6VTT - chains H and L of the 8 polymer chains in the assembly; structure by electron microscopy, 3.70 A resolution.

== Chain H ==
Molecule: VRC26.25 Heavy Chain
From: Homo sapiens
Sequence (257 residues; each row starts with the number of its first residue; a row labelled like 82A-82C holds insertion residues (82A, then the next letters in order)):
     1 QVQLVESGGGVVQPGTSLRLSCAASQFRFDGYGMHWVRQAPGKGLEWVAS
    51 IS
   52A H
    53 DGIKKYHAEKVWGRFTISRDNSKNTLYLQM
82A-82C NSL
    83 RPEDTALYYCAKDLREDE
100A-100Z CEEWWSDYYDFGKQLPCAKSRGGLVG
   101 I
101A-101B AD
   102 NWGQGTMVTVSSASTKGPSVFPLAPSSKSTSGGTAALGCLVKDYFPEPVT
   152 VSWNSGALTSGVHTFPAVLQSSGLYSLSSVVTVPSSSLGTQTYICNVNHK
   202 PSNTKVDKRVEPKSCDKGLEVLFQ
Unresolved in the structure: 1, 113-225
Disulfide bonds: Cys22-Cys92, Cys100A-Cys100Q
Modified positions: Tyr100H (O-sulfo-L-tyrosine; TYS); Tyr100I (O-sulfo-L-tyrosine; TYS)

== Chain L ==
Molecule: VRC26.25 Light Chain
From: Homo sapiens
UniProtKB: A2NUT2 (A2NUT2_HUMAN); residues 116-213 here correspond to UniProt positions 138-235 (UniProt number = residue number + 22)
Sequence (217 residues; numbered 1 to 213 plus 5 insertion-coded residues; 1 number in that range is skipped by the numbering (no residue carries it; nothing is unmodelled there); the number before each row is that of its first residue; a row labelled like 27A-27B holds insertion residues (27A, then the next letters in order)):
     1 QSVLTQPPS
    11 VSAAPGQKVTISCSGNT
27A-27B SN
    28 IGNNFVSWYQQRPGRAPQLLIYETDKRPSGIPDRFSASKSGTSGTLAITG
    78 LQTGDEADYYCATWAASL
95A-95C SSA
    96 RVFGTGTKVIVLVQPKANPTVTLFPPSSEELQANKATLVCLISDFYPGAV
   146 TVAWKADSSPVKAGVETTTPSKQSNNKYAASSYLSLTPEQWKSHRSYSCQ
   196 VTHEGSTVEKTVAPTECS
Unresolved in the structure: 105-213
Disulfide bonds: Cys23-Cys88

== How chain H and chain L interact ==
Pairs across the interface - 36 pairs, chain H then chain L:
  His35(H) - Trp91(L)
  Val37(H) - Phe98(L)  hydrophobic
  Gln39(H) - Gln38(L)  hydrogen bond
  Gln39(H) - Tyr87(L)  hydrogen bond
  Gly44(H) - Tyr87(L)
  Gly44(H) - Gly99(L)
  Gly44(H) - Thr100(L)
  Leu45(H) - Tyr87(L)
  Leu45(H) - Phe98(L)
  Leu45(H) - Gly99(L)
  Glu46(H) - Phe98(L)
  Trp47(H) - Thr90(L)
  Trp47(H) - Trp91(L)
  Trp47(H) - Arg96(L)
  Trp47(H) - Val97(L)
  Trp47(H) - Phe98(L)
  Ser50(H) - Trp91(L)  hydrogen bond
  Ser50(H) - Arg96(L)  hydrogen bond
  Tyr58(H) - Arg96(L)
  His59(H) - Ser95A(L)  hydrogen bond (backbone-side chain)
  Ala60(H) - Ser95A(L)
  Glu61(H) - Gln1(L)
  Glu61(H) - Ser95A(L)
  Glu61(H) - Ser95B(L)  hydrogen bond
  Lys62(H) - Gln1(L)
  Leu96(H) - Leu46(L)  hydrophobic
  Leu100X(H) - Trp91(L)  hydrophobic
  Gly100Z(H) - Tyr36(L)  hydrogen bond (backbone-side chain)
  Gly100Z(H) - Trp91(L)
  Ile101(H) - Ser34(L)
  Ile101(H) - Tyr36(L)
  Ile101(H) - Tyr49(L)  hydrophobic
  Ala101A(H) - Tyr36(L)  hydrogen bond (backbone-side chain)
  Ala101A(H) - Leu46(L)
  Asp101B(H) - Leu46(L)
  Trp103(H) - Pro44(L)
Interface residues without a listed pair, chain H (24 interface residues in all): Lys43, Tyr91, Val100Y, Gly104
Interface residues without a listed pair, chain L (22 interface residues in all): Ala43, Gln45, Ile48, Asp85, Ala93

== In short ==
24 residues of chain H face 22 of chain L across their interface; the contacts include 8 hydrogen bonds. Polar
pairs include Gln39(H)-Gln38(L), Gln39(H)-Tyr87(L) and Ser50(H)-Trp91(L).
Here chain H is VRC26.25 Heavy Chain and chain L is VRC26.25 Light Chain, both from Homo sapiens. Entry 6VTT
(Cryo-EM Structure of CAP256-VRC26.25 Fab bound to HIV-1 Env trimer CAP256.wk34.c80 SOSIP.RnS2) was determined
by electron microscopy together with 6VRW from the same study.
